2ZP9 - chains K and L of the 10 polymer chains in the assembly; structure by X-ray diffraction, 3.20 A resolution.

Chain K (and L):
Molecule: Transcription attenuation protein mtrB
From: Bacillus stearothermophilus
Notes: chain L of this document is another copy of the same molecule, construct and numbering; everything in this record applies to it too
Reference sequence: Q9X6J6 (MTRB_BACST); residues 3-76 here correspond to UniProt positions 1-74 (UniProt number = residue number - 2)
Amino-acid sequence (81 residues; numbered 3 to 83; the number before each row is that of its first residue):
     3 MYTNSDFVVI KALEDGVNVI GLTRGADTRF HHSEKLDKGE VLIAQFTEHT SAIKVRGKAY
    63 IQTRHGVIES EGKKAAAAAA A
Not modelled in the structure: 3-6, 70-83
Construct notes: linker (77-83)
Residues lining bound ligands:
  - tryptophan (TRP), molecule 1: Thr25, Arg26, Gly27, Ala28, Asp29, Thr30, Ser53, Ala54
  - tryptophan (TRP), molecule 2: His33, Ala46, Gln47, Thr49, Glu50, His51, Thr52

How chain K and chain L interact:
Residue-residue contacts (36):
  Asp8(K) - Phe9(L)
  Arg26(K) - Gln47(L)  hydrogen bond
  Arg26(K) - Thr49(L)
  Gly27(K) - His51(L)
  Ala28(K) - His33(L)
  Ala28(K) - His51(L)
  Thr30(K) - His33(L)
  Thr30(K) - His34(L)
  Phe48(K) - Ile45(L)  hydrophobic
  Phe48(K) - Gln47(L)
  Thr52(K) - Gln47(L)
  Ser53(K) - Gln47(L)  hydrogen bond (backbone-backbone)
  Ser53(K) - Thr49(L)
  Ala54(K) - Ile45(L)
  Ile55(K) - Leu44(L)
  Ile55(K) - Ile45(L)  hydrogen bond (backbone-backbone)
  Lys56(K) - Glu36(L)  salt bridge
  Lys56(K) - Lys37(L)  hydrogen bond (side chain-backbone)
  Lys56(K) - Leu38(L)
  Lys56(K) - Val43(L)
  Val57(K) - Glu42(L)
  Val57(K) - Val43(L)  hydrogen bond (backbone-backbone)
  Arg58(K) - Glu42(L)  salt bridge
  Ile63(K) - Val43(L)  hydrophobic
  Thr65(K) - Phe9(L)
  Thr65(K) - Val11(L)
  Thr65(K) - Gln64(L)
  Arg66(K) - Ser7(L)  hydrogen bond (side chain-backbone)
  Arg66(K) - Phe9(L)
  His67(K) - Phe9(L)  hydrogen bond (side chain-backbone)
  His67(K) - Val11(L)
  His67(K) - Gln64(L)
  His67(K) - Thr65(L)
  His67(K) - Arg66(L)
  Gly68(K) - Gln64(L)
  Val69(K) - Gln64(L)
Interface residues without a listed pair, chain K (22 interface residues in all): Val10, Leu24, Phe32
Interface residues without a listed pair, chain L (20 interface residues in all): Asp8, Ala46

In short:
Chain K and chain L form an interface of 22 and 20 residues respectively; the contacts include 7 hydrogen
bonds and 2 salt bridges. Polar pairs include Lys56(K)-Glu36(L), Arg58(K)-Glu42(L) and Arg26(K)-Gln47(L).
Ligands of chain K: tryptophan.
Both chains are Transcription attenuation protein mtrB (Bacillus stearothermophilus). Entry 2ZP9 (The Nature
of the TRAP:Anti-TRAP complex) was determined by X-ray diffraction together with 2ZP8 from the same study.
